PDB entry 2WBJ | X-ray diffraction, 3.00 A resolution | chains B and D of the 4 polymer chains in the assembly

[Chain B]
Protein: HLA class II histocompatibility antigen, DRB1-15 beta chain
From: Homo sapiens
Notes: fragment: mhc class ii, residues 29-227
UniProt: P01911 (2B1E_HUMAN); residues 1-198 here correspond to UniProt positions 30-227 (UniProt number = residue number + 29)
Amino-acid sequence (200 residues; numbered 1 to 200; the number before each row is that of its first residue):
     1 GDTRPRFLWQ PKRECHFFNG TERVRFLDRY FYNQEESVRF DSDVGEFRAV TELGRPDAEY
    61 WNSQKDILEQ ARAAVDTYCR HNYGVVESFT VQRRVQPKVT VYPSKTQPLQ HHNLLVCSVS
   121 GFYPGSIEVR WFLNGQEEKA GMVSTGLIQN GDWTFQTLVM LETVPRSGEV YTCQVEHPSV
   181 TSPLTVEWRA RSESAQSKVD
Disordered / not traced: 1-2, 109-110, 166-170, 189-200
Disulfide bonds: Cys15-Cys79, Cys117-Cys173
Covalent attachments: N-acetylglucosamine (NAG) linked to Asn19
Swiss-Prot annotation at these positions:
  - binding site (a peptide antigen): Asp57, Trp61, His81, Asn82, Arg93
  - glycosylation: Asn19 (N-linked (GlcNAc...) asparagine)

[Chain D]
Protein: Ob TCR
From: Homo sapiens
Amino-acid sequence (279 residues; numbered -1 to 278; 1 number in that range is skipped by the numbering (no residue carries it; nothing is unmodelled there); the number before each row is that of its first residue; numbers below 1 keep their minus sign (Met-1 is residue -1)):
    -1 M
     1 DFARVHFISA LHGSGGGSGG GGGAVVSQHP SWVISKSGTS VKIECRSLDF QATTMFWYRQ
    61 FPKQSLMLMA TSNEGSKATY EQGVEKDKFL INHASLTLST LTVTSAHPED SSFYICSARD
   121 LTSGANNEQF FGPGTRLTVT EDLKNVFPPE VAVFEPSEAE ISHTQKATLV CLATGFYPDH
   181 VELSWWVNGK EVHSGVSTDP QPLKEQPALN DSRYSLSSRL RVSATFWQNP RNHFRCQVQF
   241 YGLSENDEWT QDRAKPVTQI VSAEAWGRSR QDRGGGCD
Disordered / not traced: 270-278
Disulfide bonds: Cys45-Cys116, Cys171-Cys236

[How chain B and chain D interact]
Contacting residue pairs (23; chain B residue first):
  Arg13(B) with Ile8(D); Ala10(D)
  Phe26(B) with Ile8(D), hydrophobic
  Tyr30(B) with Leu11(D)
  Pro56(B) with Ser14(D)
  Asp57(B) with Gly13(D); Ser14(D), hydrogen bond (side chain-backbone)
  Tyr60(B) with His12(D); Gly13(D); Ser14(D)
  Trp61(B) with Leu11(D); His12(D), hydrogen bond (side chain-backbone)
  Ile67(B) with Leu11(D), hydrophobic
  Gln70(B) with Asn126(D), hydrogen bond
  Thr77(B) with His6(D)
  Tyr78(B) with His6(D); Phe7(D), hydrophobic; Ile8(D), hydrophobic
  His81(B) with Arg4(D), hydrogen bond (side chain-backbone); His6(D), hydrogen bond
  Asn82(B) with Val5(D); His6(D), hydrogen bond (side chain-backbone)
  Val85(B) with Arg4(D)
Interface residues without a listed pair, chain B (18 interface residues in all): Asp28, Phe47, Ala74, Val86
Interface residues without a listed pair, chain D (14 interface residues in all): Ala3, Ser9, Ala125

[In short]
The interface between chain B and chain D involves 18 residues on one side and 14 on the other; the contacts
include 6 hydrogen bonds. Polar contacts include Asp57(B)-Ser14(D), Trp61(B)-His12(D) and Gln70(B)-Asn126(D).
Covalently linked N-acetylglucosamine: at Asn19(B).
Chain B is HLA class II histocompatibility antigen, DRB1-15 beta chain and chain D is Ob TCR, both from Homo
sapiens; the structure, TCR complex, was determined by X-ray diffraction.
